7OD5 - chains H and M of the 3 polymer chains in the assembly; structure by X-ray diffraction, 2.10 A resolution.

== Chain H ==
Protein: Reaction center protein H chain
From: Rhodobacter sphaeroides
UniProt: P0C0Y7 (RCEH_RHOSH); residue numbers follow UniProt; this construct covers 9-249
Chain sequence (241 residues; each row starts with the number of its first residue):
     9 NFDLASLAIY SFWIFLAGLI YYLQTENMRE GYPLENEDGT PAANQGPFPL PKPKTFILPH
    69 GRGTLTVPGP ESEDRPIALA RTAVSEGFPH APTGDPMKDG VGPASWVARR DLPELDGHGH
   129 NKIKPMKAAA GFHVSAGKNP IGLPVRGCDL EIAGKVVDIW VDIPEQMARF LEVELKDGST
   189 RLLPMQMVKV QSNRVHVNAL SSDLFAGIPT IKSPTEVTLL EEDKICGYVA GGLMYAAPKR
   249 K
Residues lining bound ligands: 18:1 lpa (NKP; (2R)-2-hydroxy-3-(phosphonooxy)propyl (9E)-octadec-9-enoate): Ile22, Phe23, Ala25, Gly26, Leu27, Tyr29, Tyr30

== Chain M ==
Protein: Reaction center protein M chain
From: Rhodobacter sphaeroides
UniProt: P0C0Y9 (RCEM_RHOSH); residues 1-303 here correspond to UniProt positions 2-304 (UniProt number = residue number + 1)
Chain sequence (303 residues; numbered 1 to 303; the number before each row is that of its first residue):
     1 AEYQNIFTQV QVRGPADLGM TEDVNLANRS GVGPFSTLLG WFGNAQLGPI YLGSLGVLSL
    61 FSGLMWFFTI GIWFWYQAGW NPAVFLRDLF FFSLEPPAPE YGLSFAAPLK EGGLWLIASF
   121 FMFVAVWSWW GRTYLRAQAL GMGKHTAWAF LSAIWLWMVL GFIRPILMGS WSEAVPYGIF
   181 SHLDWTNNFS LVHGNLHYNP FHGLSIAFLY GSALLFAMHG ATILAVSRFG GERELEQIAD
   241 RGTAAERAAL FWRWTMGFNA TMEGIHRWAI WMAVLVTLTG GIGILLSGTV VDNWYVWGQN
   301 HGM
Construct notes: engineered mutation Thr8 (Ser9 in P0C0Y9), His197 (Phe198 in P0C0Y9)
Metal / ion sites: Fe ion: His219, Glu234, His266 (shared with 2 residues of chain L)
Residues lining bound ligands:
  - bacteriochlorophyll a (BCL), molecule 1: Trp66, Phe67, Leu89, Phe90, Met122, Trp157, Leu160, Val175, Ile179, His182, Leu183, Trp185, Thr186
  - bacteriochlorophyll a (BCL), molecule 2: Trp66, Met122, Val126, Phe150, Ala153, Ile154, Leu156, Trp157, Leu160, Trp185, Thr186, Asn187, Phe189, Ser190, Asn195, Leu196, His197, His202, Ser205, Ile206, Leu209, Tyr210, Val276, Thr277, Gly280, Gly281, Ile284
  - bacteriochlorophyll a (BCL), molecule 3: Thr186, Leu209, Tyr210
  - bacteriochlorophyll a (BCL), molecule 4: His197, Gly203, Ile206, Ala207, Tyr210, Gly211, Leu214
  - bacteriopheophytin a (BPH), molecule 1: Ser59, Leu60, Gly63, Leu64, Trp66, Phe67, Phe68, Ala125, Val126, Trp129, Thr133, Thr146, Ala149, Phe150, Ala153, Ala273, Val274, Val276, Thr277
  - bacteriopheophytin a (BPH), molecule 2: Tyr210, Ala213, Leu214, Ala217, Met218, Trp252, Thr255, Met256
  - 18:1 lpa (NKP; (2R)-2-hydroxy-3-(phosphonooxy)propyl (9E)-octadec-9-enoate), molecule 1: Gly143, Lys144, His145, Trp148, Ala149, Leu151, Ser152, Trp155, Ile270, Trp271, Val274, Leu278, Ile282
  - 18:1 lpa (NKP), molecule 2: His145, Arg267, Trp271
  - speroidenone (SPN): Trp66, Phe67, Phe68, Ile70, Gly71, Ile72, Phe74, Trp75, Phe85, Leu89, Trp115, Leu116, Ser119, Phe120, Met122, Phe123, Trp157, Met158, Leu160, Gly161, Phe162, Trp171, Val175, Pro176, Tyr177, Gly178, Ile179, His182
  - ubiquinone-10 (U10): Leu214, Leu215, Met218, His219, Thr222, Ile223, Ala245, Ala248, Ala249, Trp252, Met256, Phe258, Asn259, Ala260, Thr261, Met262, Ile265, Trp268, Met272
Swiss-Prot annotation at these positions:
  - binding site ((7R,8Z)-bacteriochlorophyll b): His182, His202
  - binding site (Fe cation): His219, Glu234, His266
  - binding site (a ubiquinone): Trp252

== Chain H / chain M interface ==
Residue-residue contacts (127):
  Asn9(H) with Asn300(M), hydrogen bond (side chain-backbone); His301(M), hydrogen bond (backbone-side chain)
  Asp11(H) with Trp297(M), hydrogen bond; His301(M), salt bridge
  Leu12(H) with Leu286(M), hydrophobic; Val290(M), hydrophobic
  Ala13(H) with Val291(M), hydrophobic; Trp297(M), hydrophobic
  Ser14(H) with Trp297(M); His301(M)
  Ala16(H) with Phe201(M)
  Ile17(H) with Pro200(M), hydrophobic; Phe201(M), hydrophobic; Leu204(M), hydrophobic
  Phe20(H) with Phe201(M), hydrophobic; Leu204(M), hydrophobic; Leu275(M), hydrophobic; Thr279(M)
  Trp21(H) with Leu204(M), hydrophobic
  Phe23(H) with Trp271(M), hydrophobic
  Leu24(H) with Phe208(M), hydrophobic
  Leu27(H) with Trp271(M); Leu275(M), hydrophobic
  Tyr30(H) with Arg267(M), hydrogen bond
  Leu31(H) with Arg267(M); Trp268(M), hydrophobic; Trp271(M)
  Gln32(H) with Phe258(M)
  Glu34(H) with Arg267(M), salt bridge
  Asn35(H) with Asn259(M); Ala260(M); Thr261(M), hydrogen bond (side chain-backbone); Gly264(M), hydrogen bond (side chain-backbone); Ile265(M), hydrogen bond (side chain-backbone); Trp268(M)
  Glu38(H) with Ile238(M); Arg241(M), salt bridge; Thr261(M)
  Tyr40(H) with Arg253(M), hydrogen bond
  Leu42(H) with Arg253(M)
  Lys62(H) with Glu263(M), salt bridge; Arg267(M)
  Phe64(H) with Ile238(M), hydrophobic; Glu263(M)
  Leu66(H) with Ala239(M), hydrophobic
  Leu73(H) with Ile238(M); Ala239(M)
  Glu79(H) with Arg241(M), salt bridge
  Pro111(H) with Arg247(M), hydrogen bond (backbone-side chain)
  Ala112(H) with Arg247(M)
  Ser113(H) with Thr243(M), hydrogen bond (backbone-side chain); Arg247(M), hydrogen bond (backbone-side chain)
  Val115(H) with Arg241(M); Gly242(M); Thr243(M); Glu246(M)
  Arg117(H) with Glu236(M), hydrogen bond (side chain-backbone); Gln237(M); Asp240(M), hydrogen bond (side chain-backbone); Arg241(M); Gly242(M)
  Arg118(H) with Glu236(M), salt bridge; Ala239(M); Asp240(M), salt bridge
  Glu122(H) with Arg233(M), salt bridge; Glu236(M)
  Gly125(H) with Met20(M)
  His126(H) with Gly19(M); Met20(M)
  Ile131(H) with Arg233(M)
  Ala138(H) with Pro15(M)
  Gly139(H) with Arg13(M); Gly14(M)
  Phe140(H) with Arg13(M); Gly14(M); Pro15(M)
  His141(H) with Val12(M); Arg13(M), hydrogen bond (backbone-backbone)
  Val142(H) with Val10(M), hydrophobic; Gln11(M)
  Ser143(H) with Gln11(M), hydrogen bond (backbone-backbone); Val12(M); Arg13(M)
  Ala144(H) with Val10(M); Gln11(M), hydrogen bond (backbone-backbone); Thr37(M); Trp41(M), hydrophobic
  Gly145(H) with Gln9(M); Trp41(M)
  Lys146(H) with Val10(M)
  Pro172(H) with Asp17(M)
  Glu173(H) with Asn44(M)
  Gln174(H) with Val12(M); Arg13(M); Gly14(M), hydrogen bond (side chain-backbone); Pro15(M), hydrogen bond (side chain-backbone); Phe35(M)
  Met175(H) with Val12(M); Glu232(M)
  Ala176(H) with Val10(M); Val12(M)
  Arg177(H) with Glu232(M), salt bridge; Arg233(M)
  Met193(H) with Gln9(M); Val10(M), hydrophobic
  Gln194(H) with Tyr3(M); Asn5(M); Ser227(M), hydrogen bond (side chain-backbone); Arg228(M)
  Met195(H) with Arg228(M)
  Val196(H) with Tyr3(M); Gln9(M), hydrogen bond (backbone-side chain)
  Lys197(H) with Ala1(M); Tyr3(M); Gln9(M)
  Val198(H) with Gln9(M), hydrogen bond (backbone-side chain)
  Leu227(H) with Arg233(M); Glu236(M)
  Glu230(H) with Arg233(M), salt bridge
  Asp231(H) with Gly242(M); Thr243(M), hydrogen bond (side chain-backbone)
  Cys234(H) with Arg228(M), hydrogen bond (side chain-backbone); Phe229(M)
  Gly235(H) with Arg247(M)
  Ala238(H) with Phe229(M), hydrophobic
  Leu241(H) with Glu2(M); Arg228(M)
Other interface residues (no listed pair), chain H (75 interface residues in all): Met36, Arg37, Gly39, Glu81, Gly110, Trp114, Lys130, Pro148, Val169, Asp170, Pro192, Asn206
Other interface residues (no listed pair), chain M (58 interface residues in all): Gly230, Trp294

== Overview ==
75 residues of chain H and 58 residues of chain M are in contact, with 23 hydrogen bonds and 10 salt bridges.
Among the polar pairs are Asp11(H)-His301(M), Glu34(H)-Arg267(M) and Glu38(H)-Arg241(M). One 18:1 lpa molecule
is bound between chain H and chain M.
Here chain H is Reaction center protein H chain and chain M is Reaction center protein M chain, both from
Rhodobacter sphaeroides. Entry 7OD5 (F(M197)H mutant structure of Photosynthetic Reaction Center From
Rhodobacter Sphaeroides strain RV LSP crystallization) was determined by X-ray diffraction (same publication
as 7P2C).
